6VOU - chains A and B; structure by X-ray diffraction, 1.95 A resolution.

# Chain A (and B)
Molecule: Aminoglycoside 2'-N-acetyltransferase
From: Providencia stuartii
Notes: EC 2.3.1.59; chain B of this document is another copy of the same molecule, construct and numbering; everything in this record applies to it too
UniProt: Q52424 (AAC2_PROST); residues 1-178 here = UniProt positions 1-178
Amino-acid sequence (179 residues; numbered 0 to 178; the number before each row is that of its first residue; numbering starts at 0):
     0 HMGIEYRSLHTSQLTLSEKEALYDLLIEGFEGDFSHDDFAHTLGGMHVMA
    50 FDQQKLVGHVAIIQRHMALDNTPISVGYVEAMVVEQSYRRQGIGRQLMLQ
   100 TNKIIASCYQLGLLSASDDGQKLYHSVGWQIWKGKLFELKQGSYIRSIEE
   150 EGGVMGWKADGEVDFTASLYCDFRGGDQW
Unresolved in the structure: 0-1, 117 (chain B: 0-1, 117-118, 160)
Sequence notes: expression tag (0)
Curated features (UniProtKB/Swiss-Prot):
  - binding site (substrate): D32, E79, A80, S114, E148, E149
  - binding site (CoA): M81 to V83, R88 to G93
Small-molecule neighbours:
  - coenzyme A (COA): G28, F29, M81, V82, V83, Y87, R88, R89, Q90, G91, I92, G93, R94, S114, A115, S116, K121, L122, Y123
  - acetylated-plazomicin (PZC; (2S)-N-[(1R,2S,3S,4R,5S)-4-{[(2S,3R)-3-(acetylamino)-6-{[(2-hydroxyethyl)amino]methyl}-3,4-dihydro-2H-pyran-2-yl]oxy}-5-amino-2-{[3-deoxy-4-C-methyl-3-(methylamino)-beta-L-arabinopyranosyl]oxy}-3-hydroxycyclohexyl]-4-amino-2-hydroxybutanamide): F29, D32, F33, S34, D37, V78, E79, A80, M81, L113, S114, A115, S116, Y123, E148, E149, G152, D176, W178
  - 3,3',3''-phosphanetriyltripropanoic acid (TCE): W131, K132, G133, K134, R145, E150, G151
From the paper describing this entry:
  - binding site for acetylated-plazomicin: D32, A80, M81, S114, A115, E149, D176, W178

# Chain A / chain B interface
Pairs across the interface - 46 pairs, chain A then chain B:
  S7(A) with Q12(B)
  H9(A) with H9(B); M45(B); C107(B); Y108(B)
  T10(A) with C107(B)
  S11(A) with M45(B); S106(B); C107(B)
  Q12(A) with S7(B), hydrogen bond (side chain-backbone); Q12(B)
  L42(A) with Q63(B)
  G43(A) with Q63(B); Y108(B), hydrogen bond (backbone-side chain)
  M45(A) with H9(B)
  I62(A) with Q63(B)
  Q63(A) with L42(B); G43(B); G44(B); I62(B); H65(B)
  R64(A) with H65(B)
  H65(A) with Q63(B); R64(B); D171(B), salt bridge; F172(B)
  A67(A) with F172(B), hydrophobic
  N70(A) with F172(B)
  T71(A) with F172(B)
  P72(A) with F172(B); R173(B); G174(B)
  S106(A) with S11(B)
  C107(A) with H9(B); T10(B); S11(B)
  Y108(A) with H9(B); G43(B), hydrogen bond (side chain-backbone)
  D171(A) with H65(B), salt bridge
  F172(A) with H65(B); A67(B), hydrophobic; N70(B); T71(B); P72(B)
  R173(A) with P72(B)
  G174(A) with P72(B)
Interface residues without a listed pair, chain A (26 interface residues in all): G44, M66, I103
Interface residues without a listed pair, chain B (27 interface residues in all): K18, M66, I103

# In short
26 residues of chain A and 27 residues of chain B are in contact; the contacts include 3 hydrogen bonds and 2
salt bridges. Polar pairs include H65(A)-D171(B), Q12(A)-S7(B) and G43(A)-Y108(B). Chain A binds coenzyme A,
3,3',3''-phosphanetriyltripropanoic acid and acetylated-plazomicin. From the paper: a binding site for
acetylated-plazomicin at D32(A), A80(A) and M81(A) among others.
Both chains are Aminoglycoside 2'-N-acetyltransferase (Providencia stuartii). Entry 6VOU (Aminoglycoside
N-2'-Acetyltransferase-Ia [AAC(2')-Ia] in complex with acetylated-plazomicin and CoA) was determined by X-ray
diffraction.
